PDB entry 8G5V | electron microscopy, 3.00 A resolution | chains B and C of the 12 polymer chains in the assembly

Chain B (and C):
Protein: Core protein Cp183
From: Hepatitis B virus
Notes: chain C of this document is another copy of the same molecule, construct and numbering; everything in this record applies to it too
UniProt: W6CP35 (W6CP35_HBV); residues 1-183 here correspond to UniProt positions 17-199 (UniProt number = residue number + 16)
Sequence (183 residues; row label = number of the first residue in the row):
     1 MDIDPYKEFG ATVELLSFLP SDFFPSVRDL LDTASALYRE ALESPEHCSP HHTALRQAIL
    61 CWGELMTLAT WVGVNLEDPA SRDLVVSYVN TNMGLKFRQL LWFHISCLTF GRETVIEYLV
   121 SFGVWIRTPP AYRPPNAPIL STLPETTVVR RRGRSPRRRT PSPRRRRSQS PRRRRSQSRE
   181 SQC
Unresolved in the structure: 142-183 (chain C: 145-183)

How chain B and chain C interact:
Residue-residue contacts (24):
  Pro20(B) - Tyr132(C)
  Asp22(B) - Pro129(C)
  Asp22(B) - Tyr132(C)  hydrogen bond
  Phe23(B) - Pro129(C)
  Phe23(B) - Tyr132(C)  hydrophobic
  Phe24(B) - Pro129(C)
  Pro25(B) - Arg127(C)
  Pro25(B) - Pro129(C)
  Asp29(B) - Arg127(C)
  Asp32(B) - Phe18(C)
  Asp32(B) - Arg127(C)
  Thr33(B) - Phe18(C)
  Thr33(B) - Arg127(C)
  Ser35(B) - Glu14(C)
  Ala36(B) - Glu14(C)
  Ala36(B) - Leu15(C)
  Ala36(B) - Phe18(C)  hydrophobic
  Leu37(B) - Val120(C)  hydrophobic
  Arg39(B) - Glu14(C)  salt bridge
  Phe122(B) - Tyr132(C)  hydrophobic
  Ala137(B) - Tyr132(C)  hydrophobic
  Ile139(B) - Tyr132(C)
  Ile139(B) - Arg133(C)
  Ile139(B) - Pro134(C)
Interface residues without a listed pair, chain C (11 interface residues in all): Val124, Ala131

Overview:
15 residues of chain B and 11 residues of chain C are in contact, with 1 hydrogen bond and 1 salt bridge.
Polar pairs include Arg39(B)-Glu14(C) and Asp22(B)-Tyr132(C).
Both chains are Core protein Cp183 (Hepatitis B virus). Entry 8G5V (Empty capsid of Hepatitis B virus) was
determined by electron microscopy, deposited together with 8G8Y and 8G6V.
